Entry 7NKN (electron microscopy, 2.71 A resolution); this record covers chains H and L of the 12 polymer chains in the assembly.

[Chain H]
Name: ATP synthase epsilon chain
Source organism: Mycobacterium smegmatis (strain ATCC 700084 / mc(2)155)
Reference sequence: A0R1Z9 (ATPE_MYCS2); residues 1-121 here = UniProt positions 1-121
Sequence (121 residues; numbered 1 to 121; the number before each row is that of its first residue):
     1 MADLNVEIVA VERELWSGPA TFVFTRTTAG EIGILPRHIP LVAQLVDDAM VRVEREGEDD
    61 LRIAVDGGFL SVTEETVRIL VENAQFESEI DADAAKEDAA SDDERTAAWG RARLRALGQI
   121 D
Unresolved in the structure: 1-2, 121

[Chain L]
Name: ATP synthase subunit c
Source organism: Mycolicibacterium smegmatis (strain ATCC 700084 / mc(2)155)
Reference sequence: A0R205 (A0R205_MYCS2); residues 1-86 here = UniProt positions 1-86
Sequence (86 residues; numbered 1 to 86; the number before each row is that of its first residue):
     1 MDLDPNAIIT AGALIGGGLI MGGGAIGAGI GDGIAGNALI SGIARQPEAQ GRLFTPFFIT
    61 VGLVEAAYFI NLAFMALFVF ATPGLQ
Unresolved in the structure: 1

[Interface between chain H and chain L]
Residue-residue contacts (14):
  Phe-22(H) / Gln-46(L)
  Phe-22(H) / Glu-48(L)
  Phe-24(H) / Gln-46(L)
  Thr-27(H) / Arg-45(L)  hydrogen bond
  Ala-29(H) / Arg-45(L)
  Gly-30(H) / Arg-45(L)  hydrogen bond (backbone-side chain)
  Glu-31(H) / Arg-45(L)  hydrogen bond (backbone-side chain)
  Glu-31(H) / Gln-46(L)
  Glu-31(H) / Arg-52(L)  salt bridge
  Ile-32(H) / Arg-45(L)
  Ile-32(H) / Gln-46(L)
  Gly-33(H) / Arg-45(L)  hydrogen bond (backbone-backbone)
  Gly-33(H) / Gln-46(L)
  Leu-35(H) / Pro-47(L)  hydrophobic

[Overview]
9 residues of chain H face 5 of chain L across their interface; the contacts include 4 hydrogen bonds and 1
salt bridge. Among the polar pairs are Glu-31(H)/Arg-52(L), Thr-27(H)/Arg-45(L) and Gly-30(H)/Arg-45(L).
Chain H is ATP synthase epsilon chain (Mycobacterium smegmatis (strain ATCC 700084 / mc(2)155)) and chain L is
ATP synthase subunit c (Mycolicibacterium smegmatis (strain ATCC 700084 / mc(2)155)); the structure,
Mycobacterium smegmatis ATP synthase rotor state 3, was determined by electron microscopy (same publication as
7NJK, 7NJL, 7NJM, 7NJN, 7NJO, 7NJP and 20 further entries).
